6K65 - chains A and H of the 3 polymer chains in the assembly; structure by X-ray diffraction, 1.65 A resolution.

== Chain A ==
Protein: Immunoglobulin G-binding protein A
From: Staphylococcus aureus (strain NCTC 8325)
Amino-acid sequence (78 residues; each row starts with the number of its first residue; numbers below 1 keep their minus sign (Met-16 is residue -16)):
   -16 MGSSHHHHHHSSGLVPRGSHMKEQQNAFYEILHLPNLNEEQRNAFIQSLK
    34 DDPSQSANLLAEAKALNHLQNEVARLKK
Disordered / not traced: -16 to 3

== Chain H ==
Protein: 1P4B variable heavy chain
From: Mus musculus
Amino-acid sequence (113 residues; each row starts with the number of its first residue):
     1 DVQLQQSGPGLVAPSQSLSITCTVSGFSLTDYGVNWVRQSPGKGLEWLGV
    51 IWGDGITDYNSALKSRLSVTKDNSKSQVFLKMNSLQSGDSARYYCVTGLF
   101 DYWGQGTTLTVSS
Disulfide bonds: Cys22-Cys95

== Interface between chain A and chain H ==
Contacting residue pairs (18; chain A residue first):
  His51(A) with Trp52(H), hydrogen bond; Asp54(H), salt bridge; Ile56(H)
  Leu52(A) with Trp52(H), hydrophobic
  Asn54(A) with Asp31(H), hydrogen bond (side chain-backbone); Tyr32(H)
  Glu55(A) with Tyr32(H); Gly33(H), hydrogen bond (side chain-backbone); Trp52(H); Gly98(H); Leu99(H)
  Val56(A) with Leu99(H)
  Arg58(A) with Tyr32(H); Gly98(H); Leu99(H); Asp101(H), salt bridge
  Leu59(A) with Leu99(H), hydrophobic; Asp101(H)
Other interface residues (no listed pair), chain A (8 interface residues in all): Lys47
Other interface residues (no listed pair), chain H (11 interface residues in all): Thr97, Tyr102

== Overview ==
8 residues of chain A face 11 of chain H across their interface; the contacts include 3 hydrogen bonds and 2
salt bridges. Polar pairs include His51(A)-Asp54(H), Arg58(A)-Asp101(H) and His51(A)-Trp52(H).
Here chain A is Immunoglobulin G-binding protein A (Staphylococcus aureus (strain NCTC 8325)) and chain H is
1P4B variable heavy chain (Mus musculus). Entry 6K65 (Application of anti-helix antibodies in protein
structure determination (9014-1P4B)) was determined by X-ray diffraction (same publication as 6K3M, 6K64,
6K67, 6K69, 6K6A and 6K6B).
